Entry 3MI0 (X-ray diffraction, 2.20 A resolution); this record covers chains F and N of the 28 polymer chains in the assembly.

[Chain F]
Molecule: Proteasome subunit alpha
From: Mycobacterium tuberculosis
Notes: EC 3.4.25.1
Reference sequence: O33244 (PSA_MYCTU); residue numbers follow UniProt; this construct covers 1-248
Chain sequence (248 residues; numbered 1 to 248; the number before each row is that of its first residue):
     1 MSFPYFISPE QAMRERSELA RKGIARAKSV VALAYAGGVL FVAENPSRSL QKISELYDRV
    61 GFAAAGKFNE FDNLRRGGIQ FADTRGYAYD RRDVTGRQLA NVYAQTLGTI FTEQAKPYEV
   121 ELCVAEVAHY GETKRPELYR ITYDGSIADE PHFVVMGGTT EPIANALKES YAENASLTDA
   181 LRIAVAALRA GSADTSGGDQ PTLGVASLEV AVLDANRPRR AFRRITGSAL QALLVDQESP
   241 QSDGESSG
Not modelled in the structure: 1-4, 193-202, 235-248
Residues lining bound ligands:
  - dimethylformamide (DMF), molecule 1: Leu74, Gly77, Gly78, Val102, Tyr103, Thr106
  - dimethylformamide (DMF), molecule 2: Gln80, Asp83, Thr84
Reported in the primary citation:
  - mutagenesis - M1DEL/S2DEL/F3DEL/P4DEL/Y5DEL/F6DEL/I7DEL/S8DEL: increased catalytic activity (citing earlier work)

[Chain N]
Molecule: Proteasome subunit beta
From: Mycobacterium tuberculosis
Notes: EC 3.4.25.1
Reference sequence: O33245 (PSB_MYCTU); residues 301-534 here correspond to UniProt positions 58-291 (UniProt number = residue number - 243)
Chain sequence (240 residues; row label = number of the first residue in the row):
   301 TTIVALKYPG GVVMAGDRRS TQGNMISGRD VRKVYITDDY TATGIAGTAA VAVEFARLYA
   361 VELEHYEKLE GVPLTFAGKI NRLAIMVRGN LAAAMQGLLA LPLLAGYDIH ASDPQSAGRI
   421 VSFDAAGGWN IEEEGYQAVG SGSLFAKSSM KKLYSQVTDG DSGLRVAVEA LYDAADDDSA
   481 TGGPDLVRGI FPTAVIIDAD GAVDVPESRI AELARAIIES RSGADTFGSD GGEKHHHHHH
Not modelled in the structure: 523-540
Sequence notes: expression tag (535-540)
Residues lining bound ligands:
  - dimethylformamide (DMF), molecule 1: Thr337, Ala360, Val361, Glu364
  - dimethylformamide (DMF), molecule 2: His365, Tyr366, Leu369, Glu370
  - dimethylformamide (DMF), molecule 3: Ala377, Ile380, Asn381, Trp429
  - dimethylformamide (DMF), molecule 4: Ser422, Asn430, Glu432, Gln437
  - dimethylformamide (DMF), molecule 5: Glu432, Glu434, Tyr436, Gln437, Lys447
  - dimethylformamide (DMF), molecule 6: Tyr472, Ala475, Asp476, Gly483, Pro484
  - SA6 ((2R,3S,4R)-2-[(S)-(1S)-cyclohex-2-en-1-yl(hydroxy)methyl]-4-ethyl-3-hydroxy-3-methyl-5-oxopyrrolidine-2-carbaldehyde): Thr301, Arg319, Ser320, Thr321, Val331, Lys333, Ile345, Ala346, Gly347, Ala349, Ala352, Ser441, Ala480
Reported in the primary citation:
  - catalytic residues: Thr301 (citing earlier work)

[Chain F / chain N interface]
Residue-residue contacts - 21 pairs, chain F then chain N:
  Arg85(F) with Glu370(N), salt bridge
  Tyr87(F) with Asn381(N), hydrogen bond (backbone-side chain)
  Ala88(F) with Asn381(N), hydrogen bond (backbone-side chain); Arg382(N), hydrogen bond (backbone-side chain); Ile385(N)
  Tyr89(F) with Tyr366(N), hydrophobic; Leu374(N), hydrophobic; Gly378(N); Asn381(N), hydrogen bond (backbone-side chain); Arg382(N)
  Asp90(F) with Thr375(N); Ala377(N); Gly378(N)
  Arg92(F) with Thr375(N)
  Asp93(F) with Tyr366(N), hydrogen bond (backbone-side chain); Leu374(N); Thr375(N), hydrogen bond; Gly378(N)
  Arg97(F) with Glu370(N), salt bridge
  Gln98(F) with Tyr366(N), hydrogen bond; Glu370(N), hydrogen bond
Other interface residues (no listed pair), chain N (10 interface residues in all): Pro373

[Summary]
9 residues of chain F and 10 residues of chain N are in contact, with 8 hydrogen bonds and 2 salt bridges.
Polar pairs include Arg85(F)-Glu370(N), Arg97(F)-Glu370(N) and Tyr87(F)-Asn381(N). Chain F binds
dimethylformamide. From the paper: the catalytic residue Thr301(N);
M1DEL/S2DEL/F3DEL/P4DEL/Y5DEL/F6DEL/I7DEL/S8DEL of chain F increase catalytic activity.
Here chain F is Proteasome subunit alpha and chain N is Proteasome subunit beta, both from Mycobacterium
tuberculosis. Entry 3MI0 (Crystal Structure of Mycobacterium Tuberculosis Proteasome at 2.2 A) was determined
by X-ray diffraction (same publication as 3MFE and 3MKA).
